Entry 5NAV (X-ray diffraction, 2.30 A resolution); this record covers chains A and F of the 6 polymer chains in the assembly.

== Chain A (and F) ==
Protein: Beta-galactosidase
From: Lactobacillus plantarum
Notes: EC 3.2.1.21; chain F of this document is another copy of the same molecule, construct and numbering; everything in this record applies to it too
UniProt: F9ULH8 (F9ULH8_LACPL); residues 1-461 here = UniProt positions 1-461
Chain sequence (477 residues; numbered -15 to 461; the number before each row is that of its first residue; numbers below 1 keep their minus sign (Met-15 is residue -15)):
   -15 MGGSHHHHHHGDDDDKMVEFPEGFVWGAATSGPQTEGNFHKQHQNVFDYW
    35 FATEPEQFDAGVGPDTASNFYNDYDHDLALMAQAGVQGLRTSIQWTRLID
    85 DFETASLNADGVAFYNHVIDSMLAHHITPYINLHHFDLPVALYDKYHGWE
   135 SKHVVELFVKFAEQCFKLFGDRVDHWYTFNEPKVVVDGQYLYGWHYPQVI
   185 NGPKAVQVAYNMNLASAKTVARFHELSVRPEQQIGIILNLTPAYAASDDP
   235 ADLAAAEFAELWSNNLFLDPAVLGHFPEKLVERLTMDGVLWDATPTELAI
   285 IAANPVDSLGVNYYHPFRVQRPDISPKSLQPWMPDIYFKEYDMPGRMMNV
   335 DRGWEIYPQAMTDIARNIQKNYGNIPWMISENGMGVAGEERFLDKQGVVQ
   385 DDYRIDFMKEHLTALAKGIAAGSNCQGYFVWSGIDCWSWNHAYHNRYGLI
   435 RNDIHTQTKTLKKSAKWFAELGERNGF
Not modelled in the structure: -15 to 0
Construct notes: initiating methionine (-15); expression tag (-14 to 0); engineered mutation Ser211 (Cys in F9ULH8), Ser292 (Cys in F9ULH8)

== How chain A and chain F interact ==
Residue-residue contacts - 24 pairs, chain A then chain F:
  Asn22(A) - His439(F)
  Asn22(A) - Thr440(F)
  Phe23(A) - Asn53(F)
  Phe23(A) - Thr440(F)
  His24(A) - Asp57(F)  salt bridge
  His24(A) - Thr440(F)  hydrogen bond (backbone-backbone)
  His24(A) - Gln441(F)
  His24(A) - Thr442(F)
  Lys25(A) - Thr440(F)
  Ala36(A) - His439(F)
  Asp49(A) - His439(F)  salt bridge
  Thr50(A) - Thr50(F)  hydrogen bond
  Asn53(A) - Phe23(F)
  Asn56(A) - Asn56(F)
  Asp57(A) - His24(F)  salt bridge
  His439(A) - Asn22(F)
  His439(A) - Phe35(F)
  His439(A) - Ala36(F)
  His439(A) - Asp49(F)  salt bridge
  Thr440(A) - Asn22(F)
  Thr440(A) - Phe23(F)
  Thr440(A) - His24(F)  hydrogen bond (backbone-backbone)
  Thr440(A) - Lys25(F)
  Gln441(A) - His24(F)
Other interface residues (no listed pair), chain A (16 interface residues in all): Phe35, Ile438, Thr442
Other interface residues (no listed pair), chain F (16 interface residues in all): Ile438

== In short ==
The chain A/chain F interface involves 16 residues from each chain; the contacts include 3 hydrogen bonds and
4 salt bridges. Among the polar pairs are His24(A)-Asp57(F), Asp49(A)-His439(F) and Thr50(A)-Thr50(F).
Both chains are Beta-galactosidase (Lactobacillus plantarum). Entry 5NAV (Crystal structure of the double
mutant (Cys211Ser/Cys292Ser) 6-phospho-b-D-glucosidase from Lactobacillus plantarum) was determined by X-ray
diffraction, deposited together with 5NAQ.
